Entry 6LX3 (electron microscopy, 3.15 A resolution); this record covers chains A and P of the 6 polymer chains in the assembly.

[Chain A]
Molecule: Interleukin-2, Immunoglobulin heavy constant alpha 1
From: Homo sapiens
UniProt: chimeric construct of P60568, P01876: residues 182-202 from P60568 (IL2_HUMAN) positions 1-21 (UniProt number = residue number - 181); residues 241-472 from P01876 positions 122-353 (UniProt number = residue number - 119)
Amino-acid sequence (291 residues; numbered 182 to 472; the number before each row is that of its first residue):
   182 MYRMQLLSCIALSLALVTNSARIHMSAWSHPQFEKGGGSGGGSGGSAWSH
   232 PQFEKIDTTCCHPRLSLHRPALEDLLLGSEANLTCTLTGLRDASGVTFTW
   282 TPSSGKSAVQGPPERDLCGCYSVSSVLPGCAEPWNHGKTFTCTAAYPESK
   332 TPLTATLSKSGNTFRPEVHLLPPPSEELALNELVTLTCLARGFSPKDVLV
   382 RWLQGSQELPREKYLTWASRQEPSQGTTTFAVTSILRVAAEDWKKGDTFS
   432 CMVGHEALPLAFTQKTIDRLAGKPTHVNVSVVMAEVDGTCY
Disordered / not traced: 182-243, 271-277, 284-286, 454-457
Construct notes: linker (203-240)
Swiss-Prot annotation at these positions:
  - glycosylation: Asn263 (N-linked (GlcNAc...) (complex) asparagine)
Cystine bridges: Cys266-Cys323, Cys369-Cys432
Reported in the primary citation:
  - conformationally variable residues (side-chain flip): Cys311

[Chain P]
Molecule: Polymeric immunoglobulin receptor
From: Homo sapiens
UniProt: P01833 (PIGR_HUMAN); residues -17 to 547 here correspond to UniProt positions 1-565 (UniProt number = residue number + 18)
Amino-acid sequence (573 residues; each row starts with the number of its first residue; numbers below 1 keep their minus sign (Met-17 is residue -17)):
   -17 MLLFVLTCLLAVFPAISTKSPIFGPEEVNSVEGNSVSITCYYPPTSVNRH
    33 TRKYWCRQGARGGCITLISSEGYVSSKYAGRANLTNFPENGTFVVNIAQL
    83 SQDDSGRYKCGLGINSRGLSFDVSLEVSQGPGLLNDTKVYTVDLGRTVTI
   133 NCPFKTENAQKRKSLYKQIGLYPVLVIDSSGYVNPNYTGRIRLDIQGTGQ
   183 LLFSVVINQLRLSDAGQYLCQAGDDSNSNKKNADLQVLKPEPELVYEDLR
   233 GSVTFHCALGPEVANVAKFLCRQSSGENCDVVVNTLGKRAPAFEGRILLN
   283 PQDKDGSFSVVITGLRKEDAGRYLCGAHSDGQLQEGSPIQAWQLFVNEES
   333 TIPRSPTVVKGVAGGSVAVLCPYNRKESKSIKYWCLWEGAQNGRCPLLVD
   383 SEGWVKAQYEGRLSLLEEPGNGTFTVILNQLTSRDAGFYWCLTNGDTLWR
   433 TTVEIKIIEGEPNLKVPGNVTAVLGETLKVPCHFPCKFSSYEKYWCKWNN
   483 TGCQALPSQDEGPSKAFVNCDENSRLVSLTLNLVTRADEGWYWCGVKQGH
   533 FYGETAAVYVAVEERHHHHHHHH
Disordered / not traced: -17 to 0, 113-119, 160-163, 176-184, 205-209, 489-498, 545-555
Construct notes: expression tag (548-555)
Swiss-Prot annotation at these positions:
  - glycosylation (N-linked (GlcNAc...) asparagine): Asn65, Asn72, Asn117, Asn168, Asn403, Asn451 (complex), Asn481
Cystine bridges: Cys22-Cys92, Cys38-Cys46, Cys134-Cys202, Cys239-Cys307, Cys253-Cys261, Cys353-Cys423, Cys367-Cys377, Cys464-Cys526, Cys478-Cys485
Reported in the primary citation:
  - mutagenesis - V29N/R31S, R99N/L101T: abolished binding to Fcalpha-J

[How chain A and chain P interact]
Pairs across the interface (6; chain A residue first):
  Arg346(A) with His32(P), hydrogen bond (side chain-backbone); Glu53(P), salt bridge
  Gln406(A) with Gly54(P); Tyr55(P); Val56(P), hydrogen bond (side chain-backbone)
  Thr408(A) with Gly54(P)
Also at the interface, not in a pair above, chain A (6 interface residues in all): Phe345, Glu348, Gly407
Also at the interface, not in a pair above, chain P (8 interface residues in all): Ser52, Ser57, Ser58
Interface features reported in the paper:
  - specific contacts: Arg346(A)-Glu53(P)

[In short]
6 residues of chain A and 8 residues of chain P are in contact, with 2 hydrogen bonds and 1 salt bridge. Among
the polar pairs are Arg346(A)-Glu53(P), Arg346(A)-His32(P) and Gln406(A)-Val56(P). The authors report a
contact between Arg346(A) and Glu53(P). From the paper: V29N/R31S and R99N/L101T of chain P abolish binding to
Fcalpha-J; conformational variability at Cys311(A).
Here chain A is Interleukin-2, Immunoglobulin heavy constant alpha 1 and chain P is Polymeric immunoglobulin
receptor, both from Homo sapiens. Entry 6LX3 (Cryo-EM structure of human secretory immunoglobulin A) was
determined by electron microscopy (same publication as 6LXW).
